1ZIV - chain A; structure by X-ray diffraction, 2.31 A resolution.

[Chain A]
Name: Calpain 9
From: Homo sapiens
Notes: EC 3.4.22.-; fragment: calpain catalytic domain
UniProt: O14815 (CAN9_HUMAN); residues 28-347 here = UniProt positions 28-347
Sequence (339 residues; row label = number of the first residue in the row):
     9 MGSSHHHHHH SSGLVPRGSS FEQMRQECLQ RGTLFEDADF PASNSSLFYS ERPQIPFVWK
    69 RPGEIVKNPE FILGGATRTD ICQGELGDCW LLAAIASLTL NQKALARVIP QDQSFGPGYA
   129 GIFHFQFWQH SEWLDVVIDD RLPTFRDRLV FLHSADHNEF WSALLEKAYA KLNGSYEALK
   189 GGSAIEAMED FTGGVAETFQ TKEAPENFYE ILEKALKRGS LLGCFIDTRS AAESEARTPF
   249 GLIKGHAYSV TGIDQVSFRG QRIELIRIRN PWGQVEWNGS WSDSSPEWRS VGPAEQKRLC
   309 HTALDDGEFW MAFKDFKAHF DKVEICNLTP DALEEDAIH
Not modelled in the structure: 9-27, 59-60, 338-347
Sequence notes: cloning artifact (9-12, 19-27); expression tag (13-18)
Metal / ion sites: Ca2+ site 1: L81, G83, D88, E167; Ca2+ site 2: E284, D291, L312, D314, E316
Curated features (UniProtKB/Swiss-Prot):
  - active site: C97, H254, N278
  - binding site (Ca(2+)): L81, G83, D88, E167, E284, D291, L312, D314, E316
What the authors report for this chain:
  - binding site for beta-mercaptoethanol: C97, C334
  - catalytic residues: C97, H254
  - specificity-determining residues: S58 to P61, K188, F233 (proposed by the authors, not directly observed)
  - conformationally variable residues (domain motion, order/disorder transition): E59, R60, R86, H254, E316

[Overview]
E284, D291, L312, D314 and E316 coordinate Ca2+ site 2. L81, G83, D88 and E167 form the Ca2+ site 1. From
UniProt: 3 active-site residues and 9 Ca2+-binding residues. The paper reports catalytic residues C97 and
H254; a binding site for beta-mercaptoethanol at C97 and C334.
Chain A is Calpain 9 (Homo sapiens); the structure, Catalytic Domain of Human Calpain-9, was determined by
X-ray diffraction.
